5WC9 - chains B and C of the 4 polymer chains in the assembly; structure by X-ray diffraction, 3.15 A resolution.

Chain B:
Protein: Pituitary-specific positive transcription factor 1
Organism: Homo sapiens
UniProtKB: P28069 (PIT1_HUMAN); residues 1-150 here correspond to UniProt positions 124-273 (UniProt number = residue number + 123)
Amino-acid sequence (152 residues; numbered -1 to 150; the number before each row is that of its first residue; numbers below 1 keep their minus sign (Gly-1 is residue -1)):
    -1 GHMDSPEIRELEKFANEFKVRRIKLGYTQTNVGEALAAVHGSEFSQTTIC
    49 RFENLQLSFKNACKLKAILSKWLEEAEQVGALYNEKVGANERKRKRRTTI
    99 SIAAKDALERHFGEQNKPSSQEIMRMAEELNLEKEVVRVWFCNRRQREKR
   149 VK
Not modelled in the structure: -1 to 1, 78-93
Differences from the reference sequence: expression tag (-1 to 0)
Curated features (UniProtKB/Swiss-Prot):
  - DNA-binding region: Lys91 to Lys150 (Homeobox)
What the authors report for this chain:
  - binding site for the 21-nt DNA strand (chain C): Gln44, Thr45, Arg49, Arg95, Asn141

Chain C:
Molecule: 21-nt DNA strand
Sequence (21 nucleotides; row label = number of the first residue in the row):
   170 CCATTCATTCATTCATTCGGA

Interface between chain B and chain C:
Residue-residue contacts - 27 pairs, chain B then chain C:
  Arg20(B) with DC179(C), salt bridge to the phosphate
  Thr26(B) with DC179(C), phosphate contact
  Gln27(B) with DC179(C), hydrogen bond to the phosphate; DA180(C), hydrogen bond to the phosphate
  Gln44(B) with DC179(C), base contact; DA180(C), hydrogen bond to the base
  Thr45(B) with DT181(C), hydrogen bond to the base
  Cys48(B) with DA180(C), phosphate contact; DT181(C), base contact
  Arg49(B) with DT182(C), hydrogen bond to the base
  Asn52(B) with DA180(C), hydrogen bond to the phosphate
  Gln54(B) with DT181(C), hydrogen bond to the phosphate
  Arg95(B) with DT182(C), hydrogen bond to the base; DC183(C), hydrogen bond to the sugar
  Thr96(B) with DC183(C), sugar contact; DA184(C), phosphate contact
  Thr97(B) with DC183(C), phosphate contact
  Ile98(B) with DC183(C), hydrogen bond to the phosphate
  Lys103(B) with DT182(C), phosphate contact; DC183(C), salt bridge to the phosphate
  Val134(B) with DA184(C), phosphate contact
  Val137(B) with DA184(C), base contact; DT185(C), base contact
  Trp138(B) with DC183(C), phosphate contact
  Asn141(B) with DC183(C), base contact; DA184(C), hydrogen bond to the base
  Arg145(B) with DT182(C), salt bridge to the phosphate
Interface residues without a listed pair, chain B (21 interface residues in all): Glu51, Arg148
Interface residues without a listed pair, chain C (8 interface residues in all): DT178

Overview:
21 residues of chain B face 8 of chain C across their interface; the contacts include 11 hydrogen bonds and 3
salt bridges. Polar contacts include Gln44(B)-DA180(C), Thr45(B)-DT181(C) and Arg49(B)-DT182(C). The paper
reports a binding site for the 21-nt DNA strand (chain C) at Gln44(B), Thr45(B) and Arg49(B) among others.
Chain B is Pituitary-specific positive transcription factor 1 (Homo sapiens) and chain C is a 21-nt DNA
strand; the structure, Human Pit-1 and 4xCATT DNA complex, was determined by X-ray diffraction.
